PDB entry 7YFH | electron microscopy, 3.00 A resolution | chains A and D of the 4 polymer chains in the assembly

Chain A:
Molecule: Glutamate receptor ionotropic, NMDA 1
Organism: Rattus norvegicus
Reference sequence: P35439 (NMDZ1_RAT); residue numbers follow UniProt; this construct covers 1-847
Chain sequence (866 residues; each row starts with the number of its first residue):
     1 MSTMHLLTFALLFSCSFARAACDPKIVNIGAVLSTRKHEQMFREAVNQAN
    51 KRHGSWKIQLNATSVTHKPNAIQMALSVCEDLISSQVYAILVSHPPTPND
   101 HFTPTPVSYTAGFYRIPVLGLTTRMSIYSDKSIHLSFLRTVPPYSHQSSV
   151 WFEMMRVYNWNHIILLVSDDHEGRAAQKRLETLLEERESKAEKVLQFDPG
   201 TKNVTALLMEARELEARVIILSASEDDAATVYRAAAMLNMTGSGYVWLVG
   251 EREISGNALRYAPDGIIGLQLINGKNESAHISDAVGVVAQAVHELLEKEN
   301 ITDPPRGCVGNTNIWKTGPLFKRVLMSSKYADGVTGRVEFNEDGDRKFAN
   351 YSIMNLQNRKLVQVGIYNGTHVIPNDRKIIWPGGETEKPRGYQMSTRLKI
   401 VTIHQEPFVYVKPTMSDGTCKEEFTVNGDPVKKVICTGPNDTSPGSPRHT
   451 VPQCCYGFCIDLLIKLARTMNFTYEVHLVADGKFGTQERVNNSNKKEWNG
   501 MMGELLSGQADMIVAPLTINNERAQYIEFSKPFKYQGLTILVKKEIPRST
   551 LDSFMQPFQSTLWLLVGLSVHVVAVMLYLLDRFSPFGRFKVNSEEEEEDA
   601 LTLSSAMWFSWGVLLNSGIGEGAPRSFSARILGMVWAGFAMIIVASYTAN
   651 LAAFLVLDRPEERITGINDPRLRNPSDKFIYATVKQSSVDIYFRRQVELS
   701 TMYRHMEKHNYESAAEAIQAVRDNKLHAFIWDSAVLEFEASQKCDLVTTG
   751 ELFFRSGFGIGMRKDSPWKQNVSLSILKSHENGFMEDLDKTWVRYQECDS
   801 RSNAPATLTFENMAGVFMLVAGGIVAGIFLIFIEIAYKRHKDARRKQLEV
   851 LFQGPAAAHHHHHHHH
Disordered / not traced: 1-24, 545-661, 795-866
Differences from the reference sequence: expression tag (848-866)
Cystine bridges: C79-C308, C420-C454
Covalently attached groups: N-acetylglucosamine (NAG) linked to N61, N203, N239, N276, N300, N350, N440, N471, N491, N771
Residues lining bound ligands: glycine (GLY): F484, P516, L517, T518, R523, S687, S688, W731, D732, F758
UniProt features mapped onto this chain:
  - region: L603 to P624 (Pore-forming)
  - binding site (glycine): P516, T518, R523, S688, D732
  - glycosylation (N-linked (GlcNAc...) asparagine): N61, N203, N239, N276, N300, N350, N368, N440, N471, N491, N674, N771

Chain D:
Molecule: Glutamate receptor ionotropic, NMDA 2C
Organism: Rattus norvegicus
Reference sequence: Q00961 (NMDE3_RAT); residues 1-800 here = UniProt positions 1-800
Chain sequence (800 residues; each row starts with the number of its first residue):
     1 MGGALGPALLLTSLLGAWARLGAGQGEQAVTVAVVFGSSGPLQTQARTRL
    51 TSQNFLDLPLEIQPLTVGVNNTNPSSILTQICGLLGAARVHGIVFEDNVD
   101 TEAVAQLLDFVSSQTHVPILSISGGSAVVLTPKEPGSAFLQLGVSLEQQL
   151 QVLFKVLEEYDWSAFAVITSLHPGHALFLEGVRAVADASYLSWRLLDVLT
   201 LELGPGGPRARTQRLLRQVDAPVLVAYCSREEAEVLFAEAAQAGLVGPGH
   251 VWLVPNLALGSTDAPPAAFPVGLISVVTESWRLSLRQKVRDGVAILALGA
   301 HSYRRQYGTLPAPAGDCRSHPGPVSPAREAFYRHLLNVTWEGRDFSFSPG
   351 GYLVRPTMVVIALNRHRLWEMVGRWDHGVLYMKYPVWPRYSTSLQPVVDS
   401 RHLTVATLEERPFVIVESPDPGTGGCVPNTVPCRRQSNHTFSSGDLTPYT
   451 KLCCKGFCIDILKKLAKVVKFSYDLYLVTNGKHGKRVRGVWNGMIGEVYY
   501 KRADMAIGSLTINEERSEIIDFSVPFVETGISVMVSRSNGTVSPSAFLEP
   551 YSPAVWVMMFVMCLTVVAITVFMFEYFSPVSYNQNLTKGKKPGGPSFTIG
   601 KSVWLLWALVFNNSVPIENPRGTTSKIMVLVWAFFAVIFLASYTANLAAF
   651 MIQEQYIDTVSGLSDKKFQRPQDQYPPFRFGTVPNGSTERNIRSNYRDMH
   701 THMVKFNQRSVEDALTSLKMGKLDAFIYDAAVLNYMAGKDEGCKLVTIGS
   751 GKVFATTGYGIAMQKDSHWKRAIDLALLQLLGDGETQKLETVWLSGICQN
Disordered / not traced: 1-28, 538-657
Cystine bridges: C82-C317, C426-C453, C433-C454, C743-C798
Covalently attached groups: N-acetylglucosamine (NAG) linked to N70, N337, N438, N685
Residues lining bound ligands: glutamic acid (GLU): E410, H483, S509, L510, T511, R516, G686, S687, T688, Y728, D729, Y759
UniProt features mapped onto this chain:
  - region: K601 to P620 (Pore-forming)
  - binding site (L-glutamate): S509, T511, R516, S687, T688, D729
  - site: N612 (Functional determinant of NMDA receptors)
  - glycosylation (N-linked (GlcNAc...) asparagine): N70, N73, N337, N438, N539, N685
  - mutagenesis: P550 (P550R: Changed NMDA glutamate receptor activity characterized by increased glutamate and glycine potency)
From the paper describing this entry:
  - binding site for glycine: R194, D220, P222, A466 to Y473

How chain A and chain D interact:
Residue-residue contacts (42; chain A residue first):
  E188(A) - R771(D)
  I519(A) - L778(D)  hydrophobic
  N521(A) - L775(D)
  N521(A) - L778(D)
  N521(A) - Q779(D)
  A524(A) - R771(D)
  A524(A) - L778(D)  hydrophobic
  Q525(A) - R771(D)  hydrogen bond (backbone-side chain)
  Q525(A) - L775(D)
  K531(A) - F522(D)
  K531(A) - S523(D)
  Y535(A) - P525(D)
  Y535(A) - E528(D)
  Y535(A) - T756(D)
  Y535(A) - T757(D)
  Y535(A) - G758(D)
  Y692(A) - G782(D)
  R695(A) - D783(D)  salt bridge
  Q696(A) - G782(D)  hydrogen bond (side chain-backbone)
  L752(A) - Q787(D)
  F753(A) - Q787(D)  hydrogen bond (backbone-side chain)
  F754(A) - L781(D)
  F754(A) - G782(D)
  R755(A) - E528(D)  salt bridge
  K764(A) - R771(D)
  Q770(A) - S517(D)
  Q770(A) - K765(D)  hydrogen bond
  L774(A) - E514(D)
  L774(A) - S517(D)
  L774(A) - E518(D)
  L777(A) - I512(D)  hydrophobic
  L777(A) - N513(D)
  L777(A) - S517(D)
  K778(A) - E514(D)
  H780(A) - A755(D)
  H780(A) - T756(D)  hydrogen bond (side chain-backbone)
  E781(A) - N513(D)
  E781(A) - E514(D)  hydrogen bond (side chain-backbone)
  E781(A) - N691(D)  hydrogen bond (backbone-side chain)
  E781(A) - N695(D)
  N782(A) - N695(D)
  E786(A) - A755(D)  hydrogen bond (side chain-backbone)
Also at the interface, not in a pair above, chain A (27 interface residues in all): N520, P532, Q536, S756
Also at the interface, not in a pair above, chain D (26 interface residues in all): Y696, F754

In short:
27 residues of chain A and 26 residues of chain D are in contact; the contacts include 8 hydrogen bonds and 2
salt bridges. Among the polar pairs are R695(A)-D783(D), R755(A)-E528(D) and Q525(A)-R771(D). Ligands of chain
A: glycine. The paper reports a binding site for glycine at R194(D), D220(D) and P222(D) among others.
Chain A is Glutamate receptor ionotropic, NMDA 1 and chain D is Glutamate receptor ionotropic, NMDA 2C, both
from Rattus norvegicus; the structure, Structure of the Rat GluN1-GluN2C NMDA receptor in complex with
glycine, glutamate and (R)-PYD-106, was determined by electron microscopy, deposited together with 7YFF, 7YFG,
7YFI, 7YFL, 7YFM, 7YFO, 7YFR and 8HDK.
